Entry 2VJZ (X-ray diffraction, 1.80 A resolution); this record covers chains B and D of the 4 polymer chains in the assembly.

Chain B (and D):
Protein: Insulin B chain
Organism: Homo sapiens
Notes: chain D of this document is another copy of the same molecule, construct and numbering; everything in this record applies to it too
Reference sequence: P01308 (INS_HUMAN); residues 1-30 here correspond to UniProt positions 25-54 (UniProt number = residue number + 24)
Amino-acid sequence (30 residues; row label = number of the first residue in the row):
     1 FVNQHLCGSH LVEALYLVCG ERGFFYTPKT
Unresolved in the structure: 30 (chain D: 29-30)
Bound ions: Zn2+: His-10 (together with chloride ion)

How chain B and chain D interact:
Pairs across the interface (31):
  Gly-8(B) / Tyr-16(D)
  Ser-9(B) / Tyr-16(D)
  Val-12(B) / Val-12(D)
  Val-12(B) / Tyr-16(D)  hydrophobic
  Val-12(B) / Phe-24(D)  hydrophobic
  Glu-13(B) / Ser-9(D)  hydrogen bond
  Tyr-16(B) / Gln-4(D)
  Tyr-16(B) / His-5(D)  hydrogen bond (side chain-backbone)
  Tyr-16(B) / Gly-8(D)
  Tyr-16(B) / Ser-9(D)  hydrogen bond (side chain-backbone)
  Tyr-16(B) / Val-12(D)  hydrophobic
  Tyr-16(B) / Tyr-26(D)  hydrophobic
  Gly-20(B) / Pro-28(D)
  Glu-21(B) / Thr-27(D)
  Glu-21(B) / Pro-28(D)
  Arg-22(B) / Thr-27(D)
  Gly-23(B) / Tyr-26(D)
  Gly-23(B) / Thr-27(D)
  Gly-23(B) / Pro-28(D)
  Phe-24(B) / Val-12(D)  hydrophobic
  Phe-24(B) / Phe-24(D)  hydrophobic
  Phe-24(B) / Phe-25(D)
  Phe-24(B) / Tyr-26(D)  hydrogen bond (backbone-backbone)
  Phe-25(B) / Phe-24(D)
  Phe-25(B) / Phe-25(D)  hydrophobic
  Tyr-26(B) / Tyr-16(D)
  Tyr-26(B) / Gly-23(D)
  Tyr-26(B) / Phe-24(D)  hydrogen bond (backbone-backbone)
  Thr-27(B) / Phe-25(D)
  Pro-28(B) / Glu-21(D)
  Pro-28(B) / Gly-23(D)
Other interface residues (no listed pair), chain D (15 interface residues in all): Glu-13, Gly-20

Overview:
Chain B and chain D form an interface of 14 and 15 residues respectively; the contacts include 5 hydrogen
bonds. Among the polar pairs are Glu-13(B)/Ser-9(D), Tyr-16(B)/His-5(D) and Tyr-16(B)/Ser-9(D).
Both chains are Insulin B chain (Homo sapiens). Entry 2VJZ (Crystal structure form ultalente insulin
microcrystals) was determined by X-ray diffraction, deposited together with 2VK0.
